9NA5 - chain A; structure by X-ray diffraction, 1.73 A resolution.

# Chain A
Name: Interleukin-1 receptor-associated kinase 4
Organism: Homo sapiens
Notes: EC 2.7.11.1; fragment: kinase domain
UniProtKB: Q9NWZ3 (IRAK4_HUMAN); numbering as in UniProt (aligned over 160-460)
Sequence (304 residues; numbered 157 to 460; the number before each row is that of its first residue):
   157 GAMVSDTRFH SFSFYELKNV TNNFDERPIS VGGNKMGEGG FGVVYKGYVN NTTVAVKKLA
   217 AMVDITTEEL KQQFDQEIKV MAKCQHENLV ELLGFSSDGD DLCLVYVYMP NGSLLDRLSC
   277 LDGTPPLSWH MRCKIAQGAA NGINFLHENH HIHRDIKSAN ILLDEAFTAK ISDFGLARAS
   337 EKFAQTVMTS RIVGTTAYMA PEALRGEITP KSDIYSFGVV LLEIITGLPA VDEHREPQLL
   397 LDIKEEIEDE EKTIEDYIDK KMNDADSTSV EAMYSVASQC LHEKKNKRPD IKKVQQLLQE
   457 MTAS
Disordered / not traced: 157-161, 218-219, 337-340, 459-460
Modified positions: Thr-342 (phosphothreonine; TPO); Thr-345 (phosphothreonine; TPO); Ser-346 (phosphoserine; SEP)
Differences from the reference sequence: expression tag (157-159)
Small-molecule neighbours: A1BWY ((6P)-6-[(8R)-3-cyanopyrrolo[1,2-b]pyridazin-7-yl]-4-({(1s,4S)-4-[1-(difluoromethyl)-1H-pyrazol-4-yl]cyclohexyl}amino)-N-[(2S)-2-fluoro-3-hydroxy-3-methylbutyl]pyridine-3-carboxamide): Ile-185, Met-192, Gly-193, Glu-194, Gly-195, Phe-197, Val-200, Ala-211, Lys-213, Val-246, Tyr-262, Val-263, Tyr-264, Met-265, Pro-266, Asn-267, Gly-268, Ser-269, Asp-272, Arg-273, Asp-278, Thr-280, Lys-313, Ala-315, Asn-316, Leu-318, Ser-328, Asp-329
Curated features (UniProtKB/Swiss-Prot):
  - active site: Asp-311 (Proton acceptor)
  - binding site (ATP): Met-192 to Val-200, Lys-213, Lys-313 to Asn-316, Asp-329
  - modified residue: Thr-342 (Phosphothreonine), Thr-345 (Phosphothreonine), Ser-346 (Phosphoserine)

# Summary
Bound to chain A: compound A1BWY. From UniProt: active-site residue Asp-311 and 15 ATP-binding residues.
Chain A is Interleukin-1 receptor-associated kinase 4 (Homo sapiens); the structure, IRAK4 in Complex with
Compound 24, was determined by X-ray diffraction (same publication as 9NA2, 9NA3, 9NA4 and 9NA6).
